Entry 3N5K (X-ray diffraction, 2.20 A resolution); this record covers chain A.

[Chain A]
Protein: Sarcoplasmic/endoplasmic reticulum calcium ATPase 1
Organism: Oryctolagus cuniculus
Notes: EC 3.6.3.8
UniProt: P04191 (AT2A1_RABIT); residue numbers follow UniProt; this construct covers 1-994
Sequence (994 residues; each row starts with the number of its first residue):
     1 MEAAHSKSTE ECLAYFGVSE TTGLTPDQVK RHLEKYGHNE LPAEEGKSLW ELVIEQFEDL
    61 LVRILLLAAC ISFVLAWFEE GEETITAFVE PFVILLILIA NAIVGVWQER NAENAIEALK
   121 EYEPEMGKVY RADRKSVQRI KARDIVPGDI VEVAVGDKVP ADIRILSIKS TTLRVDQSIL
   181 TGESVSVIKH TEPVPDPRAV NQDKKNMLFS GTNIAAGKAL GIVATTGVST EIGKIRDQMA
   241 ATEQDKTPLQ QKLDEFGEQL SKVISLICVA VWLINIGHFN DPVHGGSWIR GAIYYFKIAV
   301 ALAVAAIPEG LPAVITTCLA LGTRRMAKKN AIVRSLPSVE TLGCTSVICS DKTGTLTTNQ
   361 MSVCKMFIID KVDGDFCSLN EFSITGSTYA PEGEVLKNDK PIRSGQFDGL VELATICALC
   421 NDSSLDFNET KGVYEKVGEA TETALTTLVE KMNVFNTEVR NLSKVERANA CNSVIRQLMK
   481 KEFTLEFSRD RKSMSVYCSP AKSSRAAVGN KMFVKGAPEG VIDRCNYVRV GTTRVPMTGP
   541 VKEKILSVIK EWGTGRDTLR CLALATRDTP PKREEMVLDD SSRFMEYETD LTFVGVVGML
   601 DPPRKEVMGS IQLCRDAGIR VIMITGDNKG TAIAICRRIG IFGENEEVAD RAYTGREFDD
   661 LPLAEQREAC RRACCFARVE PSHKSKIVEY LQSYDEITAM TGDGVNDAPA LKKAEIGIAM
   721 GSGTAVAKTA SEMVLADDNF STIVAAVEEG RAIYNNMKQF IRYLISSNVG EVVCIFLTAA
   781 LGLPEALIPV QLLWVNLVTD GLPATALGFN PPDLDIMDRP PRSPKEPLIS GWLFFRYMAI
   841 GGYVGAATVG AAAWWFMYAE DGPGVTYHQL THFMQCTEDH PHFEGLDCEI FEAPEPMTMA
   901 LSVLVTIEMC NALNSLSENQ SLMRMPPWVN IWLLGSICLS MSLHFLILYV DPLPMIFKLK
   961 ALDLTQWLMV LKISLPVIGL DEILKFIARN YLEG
UniProt features mapped onto this chain:
  - region (Interaction with PLN): Ile788 to Gly808, Trp932 to Leu943
  - active site: Asp351 (4-aspartylphosphate intermediate)
  - binding site (Ca(2+)): Val304, Ala305, Ile307, Glu309, Asn768, Glu771, Asn796, Thr799, Asp800, Glu908
  - binding site (Mg(2+)): Asp351, Thr353, Asp703
  - binding site (ATP): Thr353, Glu442, Arg489, Lys515, Arg560, Thr625, Gly626, Asp627, Arg678, Lys684, Asn706
  - modified residue: Thr441 (Phosphothreonine), Thr569 (Phosphothreonine), Ser581 (Phosphoserine)
  - mutagenesis: Glu309 (E309A: Interferes with conformation changes that are essential for ATP-dependent Ca(2+) transport; E309Q: No loss of calcium binding ...), Pro789 (P789L: Almost complete loss of Ca(2+) transport activity because of reduced Ca(2+) affinity), Cys876 (C876A: Loss of ATP-dependent Ca(2+)transport), Cys888 (C888A: Loss of ATP-dependent Ca(2+)transport)
Cystine bridges: Cys876-Cys888
Bound ions: K+: Gln244, Leu711, Lys712, Ala714, Glu732; Mg2+: Asp351, Thr353, Asp703
Residues lining bound ligands:
  - tetrafluoroaluminate (ALF): Thr181, Gly182, Glu183, Asp351, Lys352, Thr353, Ile624, Thr625, Gly626, Lys684, Asp703, Asn706, Asp707
  - thapsigargin (TG1; octanoic acid [3S-[3alpha, 3abeta, 4alpha, 6beta, 6abeta, 7beta, 8alpha(Z), 9balpha]]-6-(acetyloxy)-2,3,-3a,4,5,6,6a,7,8,9b-decahydro-3,3a-dihydroxy-3,6,9-trimethyl-8-[(2-methyl-1-oxo-2-butenyl)ox y]-2-oxo-4-(1-oxobutoxy)-azuleno[4,5-b]furan-7-yl ester): Lys252, Leu253, Glu255, Phe256, Gln259, Leu260, Val263, Ile267, Ala306, Ile761, Ile765, Asn768, Val769, Val772, Val773, Phe776, Leu828, Ile829, Phe834, Tyr837, Met838
Reported in the primary citation:
  - contacts within the chain: Arg762-Glu918, Arg836-Asp981 (proposed by the authors, not directly observed)
  - mutagenesis - E90A, E90L: decreased binding to luminal Ca2+ (citing earlier work)
  - mutagenesis - S766C, S766L, S766V: decreased binding to Ca2+ (citing earlier work)
  - mutagenesis - S766C, S766L, S766V: decreased catalytic activity (ATPase activity) (citing earlier work)
  - mutagenesis - E90R: decreased catalytic activity (citing earlier work)

[Summary]
Bound to chain A: thapsigargin and tetrafluoroaluminate. Curated annotation (UniProt) lists active-site
residue Asp351, 10 Ca2+-binding residues, 3 Mg2+-binding residues and 11 ATP-binding residues. The paper
reports that S766C, S766L and S766V reduce binding to Ca2+; contacts within the chain involving Arg762, Glu918
and Arg836 among others; 6 substitutions were tested in all.
Chain A is Sarcoplasmic/endoplasmic reticulum calcium ATPase 1 (Oryctolagus cuniculus); the structure,
Structure Of The (Sr)Ca2+-ATPase E2-AlF4- Form, was determined by X-ray diffraction, deposited together with
3N8G.
